4NMT - chains A and C; structure by X-ray diffraction, 1.40 A resolution.

[Chain A]
Name: Golgi-associated PDZ and coiled-coil motif-containing protein
Organism: Homo sapiens
UniProtKB: Q9HD26 (GOPC_HUMAN); residue numbers follow UniProt; this construct covers 284-370
Chain sequence (87 residues; row label = number of the first residue in the row):
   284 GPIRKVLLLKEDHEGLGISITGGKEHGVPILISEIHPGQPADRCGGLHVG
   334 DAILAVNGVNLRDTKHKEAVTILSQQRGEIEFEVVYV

[Chain C]
Name: iCAL36(TFA-K-1) peptide
Chain sequence (10 residues; numbered 1 to 10; the number before each row is that of its first residue):
     1 ANSRWPTSKI
Unresolved in the structure: 1-3
Modified residues: K9 (n~6~-(trifluoroacetyl)-l-lysine; FAK)

[How chain A and chain C interact]
Residue-residue contacts - 25 pairs, chain A then chain C:
  G298(A) - I10(C)
  L299(A) - I10(C)  hydrogen bond (backbone-backbone)
  G300(A) - I10(C)  hydrogen bond (backbone-backbone)
  I301(A) - S8(C)
  I301(A) - K9(C)
  I301(A) - I10(C)  hydrogen bond (backbone-backbone)
  S302(A) - T7(C)
  S302(A) - S8(C)
  S302(A) - K9(C)
  I303(A) - P6(C)
  I303(A) - T7(C)
  I303(A) - S8(C)  hydrogen bond (backbone-backbone)
  T304(A) - W5(C)
  T304(A) - P6(C)  hydrogen bond (side chain-backbone)
  T304(A) - T7(C)
  G305(A) - W5(C)
  G305(A) - P6(C)
  H309(A) - W5(C)
  H309(A) - P6(C)
  V311(A) - W5(C)  hydrophobic
  S316(A) - T7(C)
  H349(A) - P6(C)
  H349(A) - S8(C)  hydrogen bond
  V353(A) - S8(C)
  L356(A) - I10(C)  hydrophobic
Interface residues without a listed pair, chain A (18 interface residues in all): L314, E317, H319, S357
Interface residues without a listed pair, chain C (7 interface residues in all): R4

[In short]
The interface between chain A and chain C involves 18 residues on one side and 7 on the other; the contacts
include 6 hydrogen bonds. Polar pairs include L299(A)-I10(C), T304(A)-P6(C) and H349(A)-S8(C).
Chain A is Golgi-associated PDZ and coiled-coil motif-containing protein (Homo sapiens) and chain C is
iCAL36(TFA-K-1) peptide; the structure, CFTR Associated Ligand (CAL) PDZ domain bound to peptide
iCAL36(TFA-K-1) (ANSRWPTS[Tfa-acyl-K]I), was determined by X-ray diffraction (same publication as 4NMO, 4NMP,
4NMQ, 4NMR, 4NMS and 4NMV).
